Entry 7VAP (electron microscopy, 3.00 A resolution); this record covers chains B and E of the 12 polymer chains in the assembly.

== Chain B ==
Protein: V-type ATP synthase alpha chain
Organism: Thermus thermophilus HB8
Notes: EC 7.1.2.2
UniProtKB: Q56403 (VATA_THET8); residue numbers follow UniProt; this construct covers 1-578
Amino-acid sequence (578 residues; each row starts with the number of its first residue):
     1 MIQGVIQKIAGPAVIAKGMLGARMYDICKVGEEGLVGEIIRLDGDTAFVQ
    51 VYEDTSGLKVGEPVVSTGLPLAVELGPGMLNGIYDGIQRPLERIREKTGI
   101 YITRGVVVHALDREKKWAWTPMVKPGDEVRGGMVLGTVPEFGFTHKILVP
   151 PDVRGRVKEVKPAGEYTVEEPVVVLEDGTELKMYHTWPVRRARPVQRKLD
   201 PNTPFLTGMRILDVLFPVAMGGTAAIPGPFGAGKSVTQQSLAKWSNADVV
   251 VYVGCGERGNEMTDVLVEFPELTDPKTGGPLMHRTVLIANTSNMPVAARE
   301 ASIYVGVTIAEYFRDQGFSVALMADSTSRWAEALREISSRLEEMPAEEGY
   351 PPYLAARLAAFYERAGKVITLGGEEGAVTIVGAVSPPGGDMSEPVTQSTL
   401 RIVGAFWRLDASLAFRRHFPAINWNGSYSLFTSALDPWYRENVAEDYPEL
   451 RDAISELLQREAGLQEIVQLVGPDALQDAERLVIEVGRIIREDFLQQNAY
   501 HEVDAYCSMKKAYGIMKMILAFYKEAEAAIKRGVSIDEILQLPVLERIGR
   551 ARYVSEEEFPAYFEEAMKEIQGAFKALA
Construct notes: conflict Ala232 (Ser in Q56403), Ser235 (Thr in Q56403)
Ligand contacts: ATP (adenosine-5'-triphosphate): Pro229, Phe230, Gly231, Ala232, Gly233, Lys234, Ser235, Val236, Phe419, Pro420, Gln497, Asn498, Ala499, Tyr500

== Chain E ==
Protein: V-type ATP synthase beta chain
Organism: Thermus thermophilus HB8
UniProtKB: Q56404 (VATB_THET8); residues 1-478 here = UniProt positions 1-478
Amino-acid sequence (478 residues; row label = number of the first residue in the row):
     1 MDLLKKEYTGITYISGPLLFVENAKDLAYGAIVDIKDGTGRVRGGQVIEV
    51 SEEYAVIQVFEETTGLDLATTSVSLVEDVARLGVSKEMLGRRFNGIGKPI
   101 DGLPPITPEKRLPITGLPLNPVARRKPEQFIQTGISTIDVMNTLVRGQKL
   151 PIFSGSGLPANEIAAQIARQATVRPDLSGEGEKEEPFAVVFAAMGITQRE
   201 LSYFIQEFERTGALSRSVLFLNKADDPTIERILTPRMALTVAEYLAFEHD
   251 YHVLVILTDMTNYCEALREIGAAREEIPGRRGYPGYMYTDLATIYERAGV
   301 VEGKKGSVTQIPILSMPDDDRTHPIPDLTGYITEGQIQLSRELHRKGIYP
   351 PIDPLPSLSRLMNNGVGKGKTREDHKQVSDQLYSAYANGVDIRKLVAIIG
   401 EDALTENDRRYLQFADAFERFFINQGQQNRSIEESLQIAWALLSMLPQGE
   451 LKRISKDHIGKYYGQKLEEIWGAPQALD
Not modelled in the structure: 1-2, 471-478
Ligand contacts: ATP (adenosine-5'-triphosphate): Gly330, Tyr331, Leu358, Arg360

== Interface between chain B and chain E ==
Contacting residue pairs (37):
  Gly21(B) with Asp67(E)
  Ala22(B) with Asp67(E)
  Arg23(B) with Thr39(E); Gly65(E); Leu66(E)
  Met24(B) with Ile14(E), hydrophobic; Thr63(E); Thr64(E); Gly65(E), hydrogen bond (backbone-backbone); Leu66(E), hydrogen bond (backbone-backbone)
  Tyr25(B) with Thr63(E); Thr64(E)
  Arg41(B) with Tyr13(E); Ile14(E); Ser15(E), hydrogen bond
  Leu42(B) with Tyr13(E); Ile14(E), hydrogen bond (backbone-backbone); Leu66(E); Asp67(E)
  Asp43(B) with Thr12(E); Tyr13(E)
  Gly44(B) with Thr12(E), hydrogen bond (backbone-backbone); Leu68(E)
  Asp200(B) with Ser202(E)
  Ala346(B) with Arg268(E)
  Glu347(B) with Arg268(E), salt bridge
  Pro352(B) with Glu269(E); Ala272(E), hydrophobic
  Tyr353(B) with Glu269(E)
  Ala356(B) with Glu269(E)
  Ala359(B) with Ala224(E)
  Glu363(B) with Thr197(E), hydrogen bond; Gln198(E); Asp225(E)
  Arg401(B) with Asn262(E)
  Leu430(B) with Arg199(E)
  Phe431(B) with Arg199(E)
Interface residues without a listed pair, chain B (22 interface residues in all): Leu20, Pro70
Interface residues without a listed pair, chain E (25 interface residues in all): Gly16, Ala69, Thr261, Glu265

== Overview ==
The interface between chain B and chain E involves 22 residues on one side and 25 on the other; the contacts
include 6 hydrogen bonds and 1 salt bridge. Polar pairs include Glu347(B)-Arg268(E), Arg41(B)-Ser15(E) and
Glu363(B)-Thr197(E). Chain B binds ATP. Ligands of chain E: ATP.
Here chain B is V-type ATP synthase alpha chain and chain E is V-type ATP synthase beta chain, both from
Thermus thermophilus HB8. Entry 7VAP (V1EG of V/A-ATPase from Thermus thermophilus, high ATP, state2-2) was
determined by electron microscopy (same publication as 7VAI, 7VAJ, 7VAK, 7VAL, 7VAM, 7VAN and 11 further
entries).
